Entry 4WP9 (X-ray diffraction, 1.38 A resolution); this record covers chains A and B.

== Chain A (and B) ==
Name: Ma1120
Organism: Mycobacterium avium
Notes: EC 4.6.1.1; chain B of this document is another copy of the same molecule, construct and numbering; everything in this record applies to it too
UniProt: Q5UFR5 (Q5UFR5_MYCAV); residues 54-223 here correspond to UniProt positions 53-222 (UniProt number = residue number - 1)
Chain sequence (177 residues; row label = number of the first residue in the row):
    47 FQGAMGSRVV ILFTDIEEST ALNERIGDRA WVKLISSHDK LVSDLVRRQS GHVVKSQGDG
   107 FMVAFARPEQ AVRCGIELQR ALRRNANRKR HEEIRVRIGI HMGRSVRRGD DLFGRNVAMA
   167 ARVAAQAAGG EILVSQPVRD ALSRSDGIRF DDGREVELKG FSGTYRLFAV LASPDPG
Not modelled in the structure: 47-48, 133-138, 220-223 (chain B: 47-49, 131-138, 218-223)
Sequence notes: expression tag (47-53)
Bound ions: Mg2+ site 1: D61, D105 (together with 2',5'-dideoxyadenosine 3'-triphosphate); Ca2+: D61, I62, D105 (together with 2',5'-dideoxyadenosine 3'-triphosphate); Mg2+ site 2: L204, F207
Ligand contacts:
  - 2',5'-dideoxyadenosine 3'-triphosphate (ZDA; 2',5'-dideoxyadenosine 3'-(tetrahydrogen triphosphate)), molecule 1: F59, K101, Q103, M108, D157, L158, F159, V163, A164, A167, K205
  - 2',5'-dideoxyadenosine 3'-triphosphate (ZDA), molecule 2: D61, I62, E63, E64, S65, T66, Q103, G104, D105, R143

== How chain A and chain B interact ==
Contacting residue pairs (43; chain A residue first):
  M51(A) with R75(B)
  T66(A) with A164(B); R168(B); K205(B); G206(B); F207(B)
  A67(A) with G206(B)
  N69(A) with G160(B); R161(B), hydrogen bond (side chain-backbone)
  E70(A) with R161(B), salt bridge; G206(B); F207(B)
  D74(A) with A50(B); M51(B), hydrogen bond (side chain-backbone); G160(B); R161(B), hydrogen bond (side chain-backbone)
  W77(A) with G160(B)
  V78(A) with V152(B), hydrophobic; F159(B), hydrophobic
  S82(A) with R154(B), hydrogen bond
  D85(A) with R154(B), salt bridge
  K101(A) with S102(B), hydrogen bond (side chain-backbone)
  S102(A) with K101(B), hydrogen bond (backbone-side chain); D157(B)
  G104(A) with K101(B); F159(B)
  V152(A) with V78(B), hydrophobic
  R154(A) with V78(B)
  F159(A) with V78(B), hydrophobic; G104(B)
  G160(A) with N69(B); D74(B); W77(B)
  R161(A) with N69(B), hydrogen bond (backbone-side chain); E70(B), salt bridge; D74(B), hydrogen bond (backbone-side chain)
  A164(A) with T66(B)
  K205(A) with T66(B)
  G206(A) with T66(B); A67(B); E70(B)
  F207(A) with T66(B); E70(B)
Interface residues without a listed pair, chain A (25 interface residues in all): I81, Q103, R150
Interface residues without a listed pair, chain B (28 interface residues in all): I81, S82, Q103, R150

== In short ==
Chain A and chain B form an interface of 25 and 28 residues respectively; the contacts include 8 hydrogen
bonds and 3 salt bridges. Among the polar pairs are E70(A)-R161(B), D85(A)-R154(B) and N69(A)-R161(B). Ligands
of chain A: 2',5'-dideoxyadenosine 3'-triphosphate.
Both chains are Ma1120 (Mycobacterium avium). Entry 4WP9 (Crystal structure of Adenylyl cyclase MA1120 from
Mycobacterium Avium bound to 2'5'-DD-3'-ATP, Calcium and Magnesium ion) was determined by X-ray diffraction
together with 4WP3, 4WP8 and 4WPA from the same study.
